Entry 6LZ7 (X-ray diffraction, 3.60 A resolution); this record covers chain A.

# Chain A
Protein: Cryptochrome-1
Source organism: Zea mays
UniProt: A0A1D6HB66 (A0A1D6HB66_MAIZE); numbering as in UniProt (aligned over 1-505)
Sequence (505 residues; numbered 1 to 505; the number before each row is that of its first residue):
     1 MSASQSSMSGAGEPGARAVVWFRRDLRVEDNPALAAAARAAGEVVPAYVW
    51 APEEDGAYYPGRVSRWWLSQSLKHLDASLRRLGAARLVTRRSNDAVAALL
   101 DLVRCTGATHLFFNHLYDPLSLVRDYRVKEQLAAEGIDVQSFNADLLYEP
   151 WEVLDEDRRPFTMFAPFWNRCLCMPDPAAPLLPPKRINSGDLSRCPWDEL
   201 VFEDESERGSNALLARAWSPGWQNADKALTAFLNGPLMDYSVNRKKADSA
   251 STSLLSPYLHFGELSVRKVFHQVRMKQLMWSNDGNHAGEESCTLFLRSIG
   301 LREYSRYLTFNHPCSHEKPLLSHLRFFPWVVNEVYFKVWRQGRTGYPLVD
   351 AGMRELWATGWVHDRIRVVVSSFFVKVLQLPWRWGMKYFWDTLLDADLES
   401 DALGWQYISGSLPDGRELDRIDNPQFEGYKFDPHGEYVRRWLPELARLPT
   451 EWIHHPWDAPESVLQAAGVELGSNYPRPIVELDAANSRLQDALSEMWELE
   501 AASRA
Disordered / not traced: 1-13
Disulfides: C105-C195
Ligand contacts: FAD (flavin-adenine dinucleotide): Y240, T252, S253, L254, L255, S256, L259, F295, S298, I299, L301, R302, W361, V362, D364, R367, V368, S371, F389, L393, D395, A396, D397, S400, D401, L403, G404, I408

# Overview
Chain A binds flavin-adenine dinucleotide.
Chain A is Cryptochrome-1 (Zea mays); the structure, Tetrameric structure of ZmCRY1a PHR domain, was
determined by X-ray diffraction (same publication as 6LZ3).
